4GFH - chains A and B of the 10 polymer chains in the assembly; structure by X-ray diffraction, 4.41 A resolution (low resolution: residue-level contacts below are approximate; hydrogen-bond / salt-bridge calls are withheld).

[Chain A]
Protein: DNA topoisomerase 2
Source organism: Saccharomyces cerevisiae
Notes: EC 5.99.1.3
UniProtKB: P06786 (TOP2_YEAST); residue numbers follow UniProt; this construct covers 1-1177
Amino-acid sequence (1178 residues; numbered 1 to 1177; the number before each row is that of its first residue):
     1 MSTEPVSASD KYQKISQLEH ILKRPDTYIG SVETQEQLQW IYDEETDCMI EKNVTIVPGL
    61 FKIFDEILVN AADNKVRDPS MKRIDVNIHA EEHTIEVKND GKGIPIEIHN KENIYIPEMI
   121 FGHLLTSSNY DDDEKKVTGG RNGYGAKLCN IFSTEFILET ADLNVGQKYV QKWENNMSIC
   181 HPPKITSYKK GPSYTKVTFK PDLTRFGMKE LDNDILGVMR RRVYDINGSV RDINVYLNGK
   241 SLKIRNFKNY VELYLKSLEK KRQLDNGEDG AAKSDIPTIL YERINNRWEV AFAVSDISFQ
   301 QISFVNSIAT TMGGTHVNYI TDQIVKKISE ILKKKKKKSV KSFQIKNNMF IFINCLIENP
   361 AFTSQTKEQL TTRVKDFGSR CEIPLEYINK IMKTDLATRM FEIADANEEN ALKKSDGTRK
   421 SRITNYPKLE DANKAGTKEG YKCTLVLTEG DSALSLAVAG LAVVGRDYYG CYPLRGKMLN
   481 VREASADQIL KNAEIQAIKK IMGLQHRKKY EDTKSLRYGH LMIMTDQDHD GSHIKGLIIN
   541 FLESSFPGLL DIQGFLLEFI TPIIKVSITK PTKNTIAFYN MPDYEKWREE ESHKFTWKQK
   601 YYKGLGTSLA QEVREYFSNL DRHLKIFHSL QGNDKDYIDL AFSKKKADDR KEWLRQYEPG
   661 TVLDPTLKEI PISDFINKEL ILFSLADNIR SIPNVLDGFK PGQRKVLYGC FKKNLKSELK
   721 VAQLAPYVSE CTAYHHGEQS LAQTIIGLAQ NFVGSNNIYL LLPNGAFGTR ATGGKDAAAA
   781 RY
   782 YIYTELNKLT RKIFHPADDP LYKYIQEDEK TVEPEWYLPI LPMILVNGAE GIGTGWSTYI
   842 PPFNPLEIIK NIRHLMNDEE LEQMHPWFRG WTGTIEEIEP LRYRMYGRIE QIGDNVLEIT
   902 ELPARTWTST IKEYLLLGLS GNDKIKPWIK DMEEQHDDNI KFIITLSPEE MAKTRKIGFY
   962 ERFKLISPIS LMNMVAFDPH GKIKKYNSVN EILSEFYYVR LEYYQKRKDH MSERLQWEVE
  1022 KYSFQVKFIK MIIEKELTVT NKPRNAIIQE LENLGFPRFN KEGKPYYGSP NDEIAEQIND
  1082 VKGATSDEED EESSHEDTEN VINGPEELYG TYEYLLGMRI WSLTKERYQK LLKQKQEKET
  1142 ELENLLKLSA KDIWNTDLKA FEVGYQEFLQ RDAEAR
Not modelled in the structure: 1-6, 259-275, 409-420, 603-606, 1071-1106
Modified / non-standard residues: Tyr782 (o-phosphotyrosine; PTR)
Ion coordination: Mg2+: Asn70 (together with AMP-PNP)
Small-molecule neighbours: AMP-PNP (ANP; phosphoaminophosphonic acid-adenylate ester): Glu66, Asn70, Asp73, Asn74, Arg77, Asn99, Ile104, Ile120, Phe121, Thr126, Ser127, Ser128, Asn129, Gly139, Gly140, Arg141, Asn142, Gly143, Tyr144, Gly145, Ala146, Lys147, Thr195, Gln365, Lys367
UniProt features mapped onto this chain:
  - region (Interaction with DNA): Lys333 to Lys336, Lys965 to Asn974
  - active site: Tyr782 (O-(5'-phospho-DNA)-tyrosine intermediate)
  - binding site (ATP): Asn70, Asn99, Ser127 to Asn129, Gly140 to Lys147, Gln365 to Lys367
  - binding site (Mg(2+)): Glu449, Asp526, Asp528
  - site: Lys477 (Interaction with DNA), Asn480 (Interaction with DNA), Arg650 (Interaction with DNA), Lys651 (Interaction with DNA), Lys700 (Interaction with DNA), Tyr734 (Interaction with DNA), Ser740 (Interaction with DNA), Arg781 (Transition state stabilizer), Ile833 (Important for DNA bending), Trp908 (Interaction with DNA)
  - modified residue: Thr1086 (Phosphothreonine), Ser1087 (Phosphoserine)
  - mutagenesis: Lys333 to Lys336 (Reduced enzyme activity; abolishes stimulation of ATPase activity upon DNA binding; Strongly reduced enzyme activity; abolishes stimulation of ATPase activity upon DNA binding), Arg690 (R690A: Loss of enzyme activity), Asp697 (D697A: Strongly reduced enzyme activity), Lys700 (K700A: Strongly reduced enzyme activity), Arg704 (R704A: Strongly reduced enzyme activity), His736 (H736A: No effect), Arg781 (R781A: Strongly reduced enzyme activity), Tyr782 (Y782F: Loss of enzyme activity), Asn828 (N828A: Strongly reduced enzyme activity)
What the authors report for this chain:
  - binding site for AMP-PNP: Lys367 (citing earlier work)
  - conformationally variable residues (order/disorder transition): Lys335 to Ser339

[Chain B]
Molecule: 11-nt DNA strand
Sequence (11 nucleotides; row label = number of the first residue in the row):
     1 CCTACTGCTA C

[Interface between chain A and chain B]
Residue-residue contacts - 20 pairs, chain A then chain B:
  Lys477(A) with DC11(B)
  Ser485(A) with DA4(B)
  Asp530(A) with DA10(B); DC11(B)
  Arg690(A) with DT9(B); DA10(B)
  Lys700(A) with DC8(B); DT9(B)
  Gln703(A) with DT9(B)
  Tyr734(A) with DA10(B)
  His736(A) with DA10(B); DC11(B)
  Gly737(A) with DC11(B)
  Ser740(A) with DT9(B); DA10(B)
  Lys775(A) with DG7(B)
  Glu831(A) with DG7(B); DC8(B)
  Ile833(A) with DG7(B)
  Trp908(A) with DG7(B)
Also at the interface, not in a pair above, chain A (20 interface residues in all): Glu449, Gly476, Ile534, Gly702, His735, Thr744

[In short]
The interface between chain A and chain B involves 20 residues on one side and 6 on the other. Chain A binds
AMP-PNP. Curated annotation (UniProt) lists active-site residue Tyr782(A), 16 ATP-binding residues, 3
Mg2+-binding residues and 12 mutagenesis sites on chain A. From the paper: a binding site for AMP-PNP at
Lys367(A); conformational variability at Lys335(A).
Chain A is DNA topoisomerase 2 (Saccharomyces cerevisiae) and chain B is an 11-nt DNA strand; the structure,
Topoisomerase II-DNA-AMPPNP complex, was determined by X-ray diffraction.
